Entry 4LNF (X-ray diffraction, 2.95 A resolution); this record covers chains B and C of the 12 polymer chains in the assembly.

# Chain B (and C)
Molecule: Glutamine synthetase
From: Bacillus subtilis
Notes: EC 6.3.1.2; chain C of this document is another copy of the same molecule, construct and numbering; everything in this record applies to it too
Reference sequence: P12425 (GLNA_BACSU); residue numbers follow UniProt; this construct covers 2-444
Amino-acid sequence (443 residues; row label = number of the first residue in the row):
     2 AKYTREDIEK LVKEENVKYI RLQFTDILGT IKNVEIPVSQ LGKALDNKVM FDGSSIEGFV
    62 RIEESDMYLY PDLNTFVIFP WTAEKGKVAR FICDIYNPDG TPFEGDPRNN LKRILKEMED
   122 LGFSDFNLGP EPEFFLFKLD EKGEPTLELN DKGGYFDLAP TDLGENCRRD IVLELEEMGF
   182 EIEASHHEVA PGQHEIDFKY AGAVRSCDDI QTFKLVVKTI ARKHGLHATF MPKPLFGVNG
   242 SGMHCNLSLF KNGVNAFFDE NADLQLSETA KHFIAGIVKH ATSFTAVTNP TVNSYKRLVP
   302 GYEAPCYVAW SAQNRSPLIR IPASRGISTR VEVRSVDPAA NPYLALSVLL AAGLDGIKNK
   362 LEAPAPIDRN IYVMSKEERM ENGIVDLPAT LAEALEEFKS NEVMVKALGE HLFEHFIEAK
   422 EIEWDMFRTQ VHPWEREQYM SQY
Ion coordination: Mg2+ site 1: Glu-132, Glu-333; Mg2+ site 2: Glu-134, Glu-189, Glu-196 (together with glutamine)
Small-molecule neighbours: glutamine (GLN): Glu-134, Tyr-156, Glu-189, Gln-194, Glu-196, Asn-240, Gly-241, Gly-243, His-245, Arg-298, Tyr-303, Glu-304, Ala-305, Arg-335
What the authors report for this chain:
  - binding site for glutamine: Arg-62, Glu-304
  - mutagenesis - R62A: unchanged catalytic activity on ammonium
  - mutagenesis - E304A: decreased binding to ammonium
  - mutagenesis - R62A: abolished signaling
  - mutagenesis - R62A: unchanged binding to ammonium
  - catalytic residues: Asp-53, Glu-304, Arg-316 (proposed by the authors, not directly observed)
  - mutagenesis - E304A/A305G: abolished catalytic activity

# Interface between chain B and chain C
Pairs across the interface (68; chain B residue first):
  Lys-139(B) / Lys-143(C)
  Tyr-156(B) / Lys-33(C)  hydrogen bond (backbone-side chain)
  Tyr-156(B) / Asp-53(C)  hydrogen bond
  Tyr-156(B) / Ser-56(C)
  Tyr-156(B) / Arg-62(C)
  Phe-157(B) / Lys-33(C)
  Phe-157(B) / Asn-34(C)  hydrogen bond (backbone-backbone)
  Phe-157(B) / Val-35(C)  hydrophobic
  Phe-157(B) / Asp-53(C)
  Phe-157(B) / Ser-56(C)
  Asp-158(B) / Thr-31(C)
  Asp-158(B) / Ile-32(C)
  Asp-158(B) / Lys-33(C)  salt bridge
  Asp-158(B) / Asn-34(C)
  Leu-159(B) / Arg-22(C)
  Leu-159(B) / Ile-32(C)  hydrogen bond (backbone-backbone)
  Leu-159(B) / Asn-34(C)
  Thr-162(B) / Trp-82(C)
  Thr-162(B) / Leu-216(C)
  Thr-162(B) / Thr-220(C)
  Thr-162(B) / Arg-223(C)  hydrogen bond (backbone-side chain)
  Asp-163(B) / Arg-22(C)  salt bridge
  Asp-163(B) / Phe-80(C)
  Asp-163(B) / Trp-82(C)
  Asp-163(B) / Val-89(C)
  Leu-164(B) / Trp-82(C)  hydrophobic
  Leu-164(B) / Thr-220(C)
  Leu-164(B) / Ile-221(C)  hydrophobic
  Leu-164(B) / Arg-223(C)  hydrogen bond (backbone-side chain)
  Leu-164(B) / Lys-224(C)
  Asn-167(B) / Arg-22(C)
  Arg-169(B) / Glu-36(C)  salt bridge
  Arg-170(B) / Tyr-20(C)
  Arg-170(B) / Glu-85(C)  salt bridge
  Arg-170(B) / Val-89(C)
  Asp-171(B) / Glu-85(C)
  Val-173(B) / Tyr-20(C)  hydrophobic
  Leu-174(B) / Lys-19(C)
  Glu-175(B) / Lys-86(C)  salt bridge
  Glu-177(B) / Pro-38(C)
  Glu-177(B) / Ser-40(C)  hydrogen bond
  Glu-178(B) / Lys-86(C)  salt bridge
  Ile-183(B) / Pro-38(C)  hydrophobic
  Ile-183(B) / Gln-41(C)
  Glu-184(B) / Ile-37(C)
  Glu-184(B) / Pro-38(C)
  Glu-184(B) / Gln-41(C)  hydrogen bond (backbone-side chain)
  Glu-184(B) / Lys-44(C)  salt bridge
  Ala-185(B) / Glu-36(C)
  Ala-185(B) / Ile-37(C)  hydrophobic
  Ser-186(B) / Tyr-20(C)  hydrogen bond
  Ser-186(B) / Glu-36(C)  hydrogen bond (backbone-backbone)
  Lys-200(B) / Gln-41(C)
  Glu-304(B) / Arg-62(C)  salt bridge
  Gln-314(B) / Glu-64(C)  hydrogen bond
  Gln-314(B) / Glu-65(C)  hydrogen bond (side chain-backbone)
  Gln-314(B) / Ser-66(C)
  Asn-315(B) / Glu-64(C)
  Arg-316(B) / Ile-63(C)  hydrogen bond (side chain-backbone)
  Arg-316(B) / Glu-64(C)  hydrogen bond (backbone-side chain)
  Arg-321(B) / Glu-65(C)  salt bridge
  Arg-321(B) / Asp-67(C)  salt bridge
  Pro-323(B) / Asp-67(C)
  Ala-324(B) / Met-51(C)  hydrophobic
  Ala-324(B) / Asp-67(C)  hydrogen bond (backbone-side chain)
  Ser-325(B) / Met-51(C)
  Arg-335(B) / Glu-65(C)  salt bridge
  Asn-371(B) / Glu-64(C)
Other interface residues (no listed pair), chain B (37 interface residues in all): Ala-160, Pro-161, His-187, Arg-331, Glu-333
Other interface residues (no listed pair), chain C (38 interface residues in all): Phe-25, Phe-52, Thr-83, Pro-99

# In short
37 residues of chain B and 38 residues of chain C are in contact, with 15 hydrogen bonds and 11 salt bridges.
Among the polar pairs are Asp-158(B)/Lys-33(C), Asp-163(B)/Arg-22(C) and Arg-169(B)/Glu-36(C). From the paper:
catalytic residues Asp-53(B), Glu-304(B) and Arg-316(B); E304A of chain B reduces binding to ammonium; 3
substitutions were tested in all.
Both chains are Glutamine synthetase (Bacillus subtilis). Entry 4LNF (B. subtilis glutamine synthetase
structures reveal large active site conformational changes and basis for isoenzyme specific ...) was
determined by X-ray diffraction together with 4LNN, 4LNO, 4LNI and 4LNK from the same study.
